Entry 1G1H (X-ray diffraction, 2.40 A resolution); this record covers chains A and B.

# Chain A
Molecule: Protein tyrosine phosphatase 1B
Organism: Homo sapiens
Notes: EC 3.1.3.48; fragment: catalytic domain
Reference sequence: P18031 (PTN1_HUMAN); numbering as in UniProt (aligned over 1-298)
Amino-acid sequence (298 residues; numbered 1 to 298; the number before each row is that of its first residue):
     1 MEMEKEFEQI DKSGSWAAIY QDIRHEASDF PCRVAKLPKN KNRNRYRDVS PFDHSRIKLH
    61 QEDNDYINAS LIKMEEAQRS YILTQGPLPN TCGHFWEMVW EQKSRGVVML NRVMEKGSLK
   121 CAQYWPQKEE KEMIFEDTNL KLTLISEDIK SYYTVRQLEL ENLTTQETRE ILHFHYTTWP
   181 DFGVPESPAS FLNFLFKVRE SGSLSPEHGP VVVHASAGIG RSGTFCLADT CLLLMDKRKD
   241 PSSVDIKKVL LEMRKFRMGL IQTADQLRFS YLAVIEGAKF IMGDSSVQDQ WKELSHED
Differences from the reference sequence: engineered mutation Ala215 (Cys in P18031)
Swiss-Prot annotation at these positions:
  - binding site (substrate): Asp181, Gln262
  - modified residue: Met1 (N-acetylmethionine), Tyr20 (Phosphotyrosine), Ser50 (Phosphoserine), Tyr66 (Phosphotyrosine), Ser242 (Phosphoserine), Ser243 (Phosphoserine)
  - mutagenesis: Ser50 (S50A/D: No phosphorylation), Asp181 (D181A: Substrate-trapping mutant)

# Chain B
Molecule: Bi-phosphorylated peptide from the insulin receptor kinase
Amino-acid sequence (13 residues; numbered 1159 to 1171; the number before each row is that of its first residue):
  1159 ETDYYRKGGK GLL
Disordered / not traced: 1159, 1167-1171
Modified positions: Tyr1162 (o-phosphotyrosine; PTR); Tyr1163 (o-phosphotyrosine; PTR)

# Interface between chain A and chain B
Contacting residue pairs (27):
  Gln21(A) with Gly1166(B)
  Arg24(A) with Tyr1163(B); Arg1164(B); Lys1165(B); Gly1166(B), hydrogen bond (side chain-backbone)
  Arg45(A) with Thr1160(B)
  Tyr46(A) with Thr1160(B); Asp1161(B); Tyr1162(B)
  Arg47(A) with Thr1160(B); Asp1161(B), salt bridge
  Asp48(A) with Asp1161(B); Tyr1162(B), hydrogen bond (side chain-backbone); Tyr1163(B), hydrogen bond (side chain-backbone)
  Phe182(A) with Tyr1162(B); Arg1164(B)
  Ala215(A) with Tyr1162(B)
  Ser216(A) with Tyr1162(B)
  Ala217(A) with Tyr1162(B)
  Gly218(A) with Tyr1162(B)
  Ile219(A) with Tyr1162(B)
  Gly220(A) with Tyr1162(B)
  Arg221(A) with Tyr1162(B)
  Arg254(A) with Tyr1163(B)
  Gly259(A) with Tyr1163(B)
  Gln262(A) with Tyr1163(B); Arg1164(B), hydrogen bond (side chain-backbone)
Interface residues without a listed pair, chain A (19 interface residues in all): Val49, Met258

# Summary
19 residues of chain A face 7 of chain B across their interface, with 4 hydrogen bonds and 1 salt bridge.
Polar pairs include Arg47(A)-Asp1161(B), Arg24(A)-Gly1166(B) and Asp48(A)-Tyr1162(B). Curated annotation
(UniProt) lists substrate-binding residues Asp181(A) and Gln262(A) and 2 mutagenesis sites on chain A.
Chain A is Protein tyrosine phosphatase 1B (Homo sapiens) and chain B is Bi-phosphorylated peptide from the
insulin receptor kinase; the structure, Crystal structure of protein tyrosine phosphatase 1B complexed with a
bis-phosphorylated peptide (etd(ptr)(ptr)rkggkgll) from the insulin ..., was determined by X-ray diffraction
together with 1G1F and 1G1G from the same study.
